PDB entry 2B3J | X-ray diffraction, 2.00 A resolution | chains A and B of the 4 polymer chains in the assembly

Chain A (and B):
Name: tRNA adenosine deaminase
Organism: Staphylococcus aureus subsp. aureus Mu50
Notes: EC 3.5.4.-; chain B of this document is another copy of the same molecule, construct and numbering; everything in this record applies to it too
UniProt: Q99W51 (Q99W51_STAAM); residue numbers follow UniProt; this construct covers 1-156
Chain sequence (159 residues; row label = number of the first residue in the row; numbers below 1 keep their minus sign (Gly-2 is residue -2)):
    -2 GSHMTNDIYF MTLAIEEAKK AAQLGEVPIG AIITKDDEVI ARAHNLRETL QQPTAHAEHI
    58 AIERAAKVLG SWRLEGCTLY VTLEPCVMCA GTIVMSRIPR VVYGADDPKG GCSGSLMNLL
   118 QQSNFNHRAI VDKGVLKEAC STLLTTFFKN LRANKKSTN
Not modelled in the structure: -2 to 0, 152-156
Construct notes: expression tag (-2 to 0)
Metal / ion sites: Zn2+: His53, Cys83, Cys86

How chain A and chain B interact:
Residue-residue contacts (67; chain A residue first):
  Arg44(A) with Trp69(B); Met92(B), hydrogen bond (side chain-backbone)
  Glu45(A) with Trp69(B), hydrogen bond
  Gln48(A) with Ala63(B); Gly67(B); Ser68(B); Trp69(B), hydrogen bond (backbone-backbone)
  Gln49(A) with Glu60(B), hydrogen bond (side chain-backbone); Ala63(B); Lys64(B); Trp69(B)
  Pro50(A) with Ile59(B), hydrophobic; Ala63(B); Trp69(B); Met92(B); Ser93(B)
  Thr51(A) with His56(B); Glu60(B), hydrogen bond; Thr89(B)
  His53(A) with Met92(B)
  His56(A) with Thr51(B); His56(B), hydrogen bond
  Ile59(A) with Pro50(B), hydrophobic
  Glu60(A) with Gln49(B), hydrogen bond (backbone-side chain); Thr51(B), hydrogen bond
  Ala63(A) with Gln48(B); Gln49(B); Pro50(B)
  Lys64(A) with Gln49(B)
  Gly67(A) with Gln48(B)
  Ser68(A) with Gln48(B)
  Trp69(A) with Arg44(B); Glu45(B), hydrogen bond; Gln48(B), hydrogen bond (backbone-side chain); Gln49(B); Pro50(B)
  Val84(A) with Gly88(B); Leu116(B), hydrophobic; Phe122(B), hydrophobic
  Met85(A) with Gly88(B); Thr89(B); Met92(B), hydrophobic
  Gly88(A) with Val84(B); Met85(B)
  Thr89(A) with Thr51(B); Met85(B)
  Met92(A) with Arg44(B), hydrogen bond (backbone-side chain); Pro50(B); His53(B); Met85(B), hydrophobic
  Ser93(A) with Pro50(B)
  Lys106(A) with Asn121(B)
  Cys109(A) with Phe122(B), hydrophobic
  Leu113(A) with Asn121(B); Phe122(B), hydrophobic
  Met114(A) with Leu116(B), hydrophobic; Gln119(B); Phe122(B), hydrophobic
  Leu116(A) with Val84(B), hydrophobic; Met114(B), hydrophobic
  Gln119(A) with Met114(B)
  Asn121(A) with Lys106(B); Leu113(B)
  Phe122(A) with Val84(B), hydrophobic; Cys109(B), hydrophobic; Leu113(B), hydrophobic; Met114(B), hydrophobic
Other interface residues (no listed pair), chain A (31 interface residues in all): Cys83, Val91
Other interface residues (no listed pair), chain B (32 interface residues in all): Arg70, Cys83, Val91

Summary:
31 residues of chain A and 32 residues of chain B are in contact, with 11 hydrogen bonds. Polar contacts
include Arg44(A)-Met92(B), Glu45(A)-Trp69(B) and Gln49(A)-Glu60(B). The Zn2+ site is built by His53(A),
Cys83(A) and Cys86(A).
Chain A and chain B are both tRNA adenosine deaminase (Staphylococcus aureus subsp. aureus Mu50); the
structure, Crystal Structure of Staphylococcus aureus tRNA Adenosine Deaminase, TadA, in Complex with RNA, was
determined by X-ray diffraction.
